Entry 8CEN (electron microscopy, 3.00 A resolution); this record covers chains O and T of the 46 polymer chains in the assembly.

# Chain O
Name: TATA-binding protein
From: Saccharomyces cerevisiae
UniProt: G4XSG8 (G4XSG8_YEASX); residues 1-240 here = UniProt positions 1-240
Chain sequence (240 residues; row label = number of the first residue in the row):
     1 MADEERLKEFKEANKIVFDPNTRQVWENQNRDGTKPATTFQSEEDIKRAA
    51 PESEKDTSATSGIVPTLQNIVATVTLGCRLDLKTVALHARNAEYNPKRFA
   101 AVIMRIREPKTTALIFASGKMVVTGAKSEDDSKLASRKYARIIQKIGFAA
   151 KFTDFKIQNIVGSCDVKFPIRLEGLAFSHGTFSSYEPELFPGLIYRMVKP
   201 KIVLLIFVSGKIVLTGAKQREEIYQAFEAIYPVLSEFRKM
Disordered / not traced: 1-59

# Chain T
Molecule: Template DNA
Sequence (209 nucleotides; row label = number of the first residue in the row; numbers below 1 keep their minus sign (DA-135 is residue -135)):
  -135 ATCGATGTATATATCTGACACGTGCCTGGAGACTAGGGAGTAATCCCCTT
   -85 GGCGGTTAAAACGCGGGGGACAGCGCGTACGTGCGTTTAAGCGGTGCTAG
   -35 AGCTGTCTACGACCAACACAGCGCAGAAGAGCTATGATATTTTTATGTAT
    15 GTACAACACACATCGGAGGTGAATCGAACGTTCCATAGCTATTATATACA
    65 CAGCGTGCT
Disordered / not traced: -135 to 0

# Chain O / chain T interface
Pairs across the interface - 37 pairs, chain O then chain T:
  Gln68(O) with DT59(T), sugar contact; DA60(T), sugar contact
  Asn69(O) with DA58(T), hydrogen bond to the base; DT59(T), sugar contact
  Val71(O) with DA58(T), base contact
  Glu93(O) with DT57(T), phosphate contact
  Arg98(O) with DA55(T), phosphate contact; DT56(T), hydrogen bond to the phosphate; DT57(T), salt bridge to the phosphate
  Phe99(O) with DA55(T), base contact; DT56(T), base contact
  Ile103(O) with DT56(T), phosphate contact; DT57(T), sugar contact
  Arg105(O) with DT57(T), phosphate contact; DA58(T), salt bridge to the phosphate
  Thr112(O) with DT57(T), phosphate contact; DA58(T), sugar contact
  Leu114(O) with DT56(T), base contact; DT57(T), base contact
  Thr124(O) with DT57(T), base contact; DA58(T), hydrogen bond to the sugar
  Gly125(O) with DA58(T), phosphate contact
  Lys127(O) with DT59(T), sugar contact
  Val161(O) with DT59(T), base contact
  Ser163(O) with DA60(T), phosphate contact
  Phe190(O) with DT61(T), base contact; DA62(T), base contact
  Pro191(O) with DA62(T), base contact; DC63(T), sugar contact
  Leu205(O) with DT61(T), base contact
  Phe207(O) with DT61(T), base contact; DA62(T), sugar contact
  Ser209(O) with DA62(T), hydrogen bond to the phosphate
  Lys211(O) with DT61(T), salt bridge to the phosphate; DA62(T), salt bridge to the phosphate
  Val213(O) with DA60(T), base contact; DT61(T), sugar contact
Interface residues without a listed pair, chain O (24 interface residues in all): Lys110, Val122

# Summary
Chain O and chain T form an interface of 24 and 9 residues respectively, with 4 hydrogen bonds and 4 salt
bridges. Polar contacts include Asn69(O)-DA58(T), Thr124(O)-DA58(T) and Arg98(O)-DT56(T).
Here chain O is TATA-binding protein (Saccharomyces cerevisiae) and chain T is Template DNA. Entry 8CEN (Yeast
RNA polymerase II transcription pre-initiation complex with core Mediator) was determined by electron
microscopy (same publication as 8CEO).
